PDB entry 4N0I | X-ray diffraction, 2.00 A resolution | chains A and F of the 3 polymer chains in the assembly

# Chain A
Molecule: Glutamyl-tRNA(Gln) amidotransferase subunit A, mitochondrial
Organism: Saccharomyces cerevisiae
Notes: EC 6.3.5.-
UniProt: Q03557 (GATA_YEAST); residues 1-464 here = UniProt positions 1-464
Amino-acid sequence (464 residues; row label = number of the first residue in the row):
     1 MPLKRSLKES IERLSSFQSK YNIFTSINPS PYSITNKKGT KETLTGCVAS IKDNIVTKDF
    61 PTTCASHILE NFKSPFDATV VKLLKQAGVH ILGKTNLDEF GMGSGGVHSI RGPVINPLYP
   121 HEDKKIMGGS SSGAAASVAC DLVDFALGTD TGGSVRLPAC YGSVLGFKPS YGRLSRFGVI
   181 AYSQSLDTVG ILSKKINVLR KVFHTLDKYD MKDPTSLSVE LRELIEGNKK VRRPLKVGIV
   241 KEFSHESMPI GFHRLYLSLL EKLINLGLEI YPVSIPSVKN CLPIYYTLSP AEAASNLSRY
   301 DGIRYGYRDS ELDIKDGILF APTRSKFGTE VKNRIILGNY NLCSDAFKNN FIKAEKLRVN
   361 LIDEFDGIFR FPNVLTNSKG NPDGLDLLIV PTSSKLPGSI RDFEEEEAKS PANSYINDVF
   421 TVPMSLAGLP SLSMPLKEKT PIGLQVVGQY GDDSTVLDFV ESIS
Not modelled in the structure: 1-5, 34-42
Small-molecule neighbours: glutamine (GLN): G101, M102, G103, S104, S130, D150, T151, G152, G153, S154, Y182, Y285, Y286, S289, R334, D418
What the authors report for this chain:
  - binding site for glutamine: R334, D418
  - catalytic residues: K52, S130, S154
  - contacts within the chain: E330-R334

# Chain F
Molecule: Glutamyl-tRNA(Gln) amidotransferase subunit F, mitochondrial
Organism: Saccharomyces cerevisiae
Notes: EC 6.3.5.-
UniProt: P53260 (GATF_YEAST); residues 24-183 here = UniProt positions 24-183
Amino-acid sequence (160 residues; numbered 24 to 183; the number before each row is that of its first residue):
    24 FVSTGGAKIG KKFENMNQIR DYLSRPVWSV HEYLGINTKE EKLEPPSAEA VKKLLRLSGL
    84 PLEGADIKEI QMRLAKQLSF INKLHNIPVE GEKHTKEYDA RLVQRNTKQL NYTKLLEGIS
   144 HQKQDAELGE VSGSWKATGL AAESKNAYFV VKEGLLKNRK
Not modelled in the structure: 24-28, 60-67, 115-129, 177-183

# How chain A and chain F interact
Contacting residue pairs (132; chain A residue first):
  K73(A) - L163(F)
  P75(A) - L163(F)  hydrophobic
  K82(A) - E150(F)  salt bridge
  F177(A) - E150(F)
  F177(A) - L151(F)  hydrophobic
  K212(A) - D148(F)  salt bridge
  K212(A) - E150(F)  salt bridge
  K212(A) - L151(F)
  I239(A) - F36(F)  hydrophobic
  I239(A) - Y45(F)  hydrophobic
  K241(A) - Y45(F)  hydrogen bond (backbone-side chain)
  E242(A) - V53(F)
  S244(A) - L46(F)
  H245(A) - Y45(F)
  H245(A) - L46(F)
  H245(A) - R48(F)  hydrogen bond (side chain-backbone)
  H245(A) - V50(F)
  H245(A) - W51(F)
  H245(A) - S52(F)
  E246(A) - S52(F)
  E246(A) - V53(F)  hydrogen bond (side chain-backbone)
  E246(A) - H54(F)  salt bridge
  L257(A) - M39(F)
  L257(A) - R43(F)
  L257(A) - L46(F)  hydrophobic
  L260(A) - M39(F)  hydrophobic
  E261(A) - M39(F)
  E269(A) - K35(F)
  I270(A) - K35(F)
  I270(A) - F36(F)  hydrogen bond (backbone-backbone)
  Y271(A) - I32(F)  hydrophobic
  Y271(A) - G33(F)
  Y271(A) - K35(F)
  Y271(A) - F36(F)
  P272(A) - I32(F)
  P272(A) - G33(F)  hydrogen bond (backbone-backbone)
  P272(A) - K34(F)
  P272(A) - F36(F)
  P272(A) - Y45(F)  hydrophobic
  V273(A) - K31(F)
  V273(A) - I32(F)  hydrophobic
  S274(A) - A30(F)
  S274(A) - K31(F)  hydrogen bond (backbone-backbone)
  P276(A) - G29(F)
  P276(A) - A30(F)
  K279(A) - Y56(F)
  K279(A) - L57(F)
  N280(A) - Y56(F)  hydrogen bond
  N280(A) - I110(F)
  L282(A) - L57(F)  hydrophobic
  L282(A) - F103(F)  hydrophobic
  P283(A) - L57(F)  hydrophobic
  P283(A) - F103(F)
  P283(A) - I104(F)
  P283(A) - L107(F)  hydrophobic
  Y286(A) - I104(F)
  T287(A) - I104(F)
  T287(A) - L107(F)
  I303(A) - A164(F)
  I303(A) - F172(F)
  I303(A) - V173(F)
  R304(A) - L163(F)
  R304(A) - A164(F)  hydrogen bond (backbone-backbone)
  R304(A) - F172(F)
  Y305(A) - L163(F)
  R308(A) - A165(F)
  R308(A) - E166(F)  salt bridge
  R308(A) - V173(F)  hydrogen bond (side chain-backbone)
  R308(A) - V174(F)
  S310(A) - K175(F)  hydrogen bond (backbone-side chain)
  E311(A) - K175(F)
  D313(A) - V174(F)
  D313(A) - K175(F)  hydrogen bond (side chain-backbone)
  K315(A) - E86(F)  salt bridge
  D316(A) - L85(F)
  D316(A) - E86(F)  hydrogen bond (side chain-backbone)
  I318(A) - R79(F)
  I318(A) - G82(F)
  I318(A) - L83(F)
  I318(A) - L85(F)  hydrophobic
  A321(A) - G82(F)
  A321(A) - L83(F)
  A321(A) - P84(F)
  R324(A) - S81(F)  hydrogen bond (side chain-backbone)
  R324(A) - G82(F)  hydrogen bond (side chain-backbone)
  R324(A) - L83(F)
  S325(A) - P84(F)
  K332(A) - L83(F)
  N333(A) - R96(F)  hydrogen bond
  I335(A) - S81(F)
  I336(A) - L78(F)  hydrophobic
  I336(A) - S81(F)
  L337(A) - L97(F)  hydrophobic
  L337(A) - Q100(F)
  N339(A) - L80(F)
  N339(A) - S81(F)  hydrogen bond
  Y340(A) - L77(F)  hydrophobic
  Y340(A) - L101(F)  hydrophobic
  N341(A) - I104(F)
  C343(A) - K76(F)
  C343(A) - L80(F)  hydrophobic
  N350(A) - I104(F)
  N350(A) - N105(F)
  N350(A) - L107(F)
  N350(A) - H108(F)
  K353(A) - L107(F)  hydrogen bond (side chain-backbone)
  K353(A) - H108(F)
  K353(A) - I110(F)  hydrogen bond (side chain-backbone)
  K353(A) - V112(F)
  A354(A) - L107(F)  hydrophobic
  K356(A) - V112(F)
  L357(A) - L107(F)  hydrophobic
  L357(A) - I110(F)  hydrophobic
  L357(A) - P111(F)
  N360(A) - V112(F)
  N360(A) - E113(F)
  E364(A) - G29(F)
  E364(A) - A30(F)
  I368(A) - A30(F)  hydrophobic
  I368(A) - I32(F)
  D383(A) - I32(F)
  G384(A) - I32(F)
  L385(A) - I32(F)  hydrophobic
  S394(A) - H54(F)
  K409(A) - K99(F)  hydrogen bond (backbone-side chain)
  P411(A) - Q100(F)
  A412(A) - I59(F)
  N413(A) - I59(F)
  Y415(A) - Q100(F)
  Y415(A) - F103(F)  hydrophobic
  I416(A) - H54(F)
  V419(A) - V53(F)  hydrophobic
Other interface residues (no listed pair), chain A (83 interface residues in all): F72, V240, F243, Y256, I264, I275, I284, G306, D309, I314, L319, F320, N349, N381, S410
Other interface residues (no listed pair), chain F (62 interface residues in all): I42, I93, K106, W158, E176
Interface features reported in the paper:
  - pairs named by the authors: E246(A)-H54(F) (salt bridge), Y56(F)-N280(A) (hydrogen bond)

# Overview
The interface between chain A and chain F involves 83 residues on one side and 62 on the other, with 19
hydrogen bonds and 6 salt bridges. Polar contacts include K82(A)-E150(F), K212(A)-D148(F) and K212(A)-E150(F).
The authors report a salt bridge between E246(A) and H54(F); a hydrogen bond between Y56(F) and N280(A). From
the paper: catalytic residues K52(A), S130(A) and S154(A); a binding site for glutamine at R334(A) and
D418(A).
Here chain A is Glutamyl-tRNA(Gln) amidotransferase subunit A, mitochondrial and chain F is Glutamyl-tRNA(Gln)
amidotransferase subunit F, mitochondrial, both from Saccharomyces cerevisiae. Entry 4N0I (Crystal structure
of S. cerevisiae mitochondrial GatFAB in complex with glutamine) was determined by X-ray diffraction (same
publication as 4N0H).
